PDB entry 7TT8 | X-ray diffraction, 2.80 A resolution | chains A and C

# Chain A
Molecule: Nuclear receptor subfamily 5 group A member 2
Organism: Homo sapiens
UniProt: O00482 (NR5A2_HUMAN); residues 299-541 here = UniProt positions 299-541
Chain sequence (246 residues; numbered 296 to 541; the number before each row is that of its first residue):
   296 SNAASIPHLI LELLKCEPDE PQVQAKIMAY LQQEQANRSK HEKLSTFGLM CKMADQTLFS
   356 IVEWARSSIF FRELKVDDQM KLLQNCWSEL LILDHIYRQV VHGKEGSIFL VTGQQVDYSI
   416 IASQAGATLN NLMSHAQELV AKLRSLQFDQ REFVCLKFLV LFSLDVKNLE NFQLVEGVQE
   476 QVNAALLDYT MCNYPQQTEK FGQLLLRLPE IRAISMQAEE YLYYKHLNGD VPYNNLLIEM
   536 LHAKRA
Not modelled in the structure: 296-298, 333-337, 539-541
Sequence notes: expression tag (296-298)
Ligand contacts: IUW (10-[(3aR,6S,6aR)-3-phenyl-3a-(1-phenylethenyl)-6-(sulfamoylamino)-1,3a,4,5,6,6a-hexahydropentalen-2-yl]decanoic acid (non-preferred name)): T341, F342, M345, C346, M348, A349, T352, L386, I387, H390, R393, L405, V406, I416, Q419, A420, G421, L424, L427, M428, A431, I509, A513, Y516, L517, K520

# Chain C
Molecule: Nuclear receptor coactivator 2
UniProt: Q15596 (NCOA2_HUMAN); residues 740-753 here = UniProt positions 740-753
Chain sequence (14 residues; row label = number of the first residue in the row):
   740 KENALLRYLL DKDD
Not modelled in the structure: 740-741, 752-753

# Interface between chain A and chain C
Pairs across the interface (19):
  F354(A) - L748(C)  hydrophobic
  V357(A) - L745(C)  hydrophobic
  R361(A) - L748(C)  hydrogen bond (side chain-backbone)
  R361(A) - L749(C)  hydrogen bond (side chain-backbone)
  R361(A) - K751(C)  hydrogen bond (side chain-backbone)
  V371(A) - D750(C)
  D372(A) - R746(C)  salt bridge
  Q374(A) - L749(C)
  M375(A) - R746(C)
  M375(A) - L749(C)  hydrophobic
  L378(A) - L749(C)  hydrophobic
  Q379(A) - N742(C)  hydrogen bond
  N530(A) - L744(C)
  L531(A) - L744(C)  hydrophobic
  L531(A) - L748(C)  hydrophobic
  E534(A) - N742(C)
  E534(A) - L744(C)
  M535(A) - N742(C)  hydrogen bond
  M535(A) - L745(C)  hydrophobic
Also at the interface, not in a pair above, chain A (14 interface residues in all): F366
Also at the interface, not in a pair above, chain C (9 interface residues in all): A743

# In short
14 residues of chain A and 9 residues of chain C are in contact; the contacts include 5 hydrogen bonds and 1
salt bridge. Polar contacts include D372(A)-R746(C), R361(A)-L748(C) and R361(A)-L749(C). Chain A binds
compound IUW.
Here chain A is Nuclear receptor subfamily 5 group A member 2 (Homo sapiens) and chain C is Nuclear receptor
coactivator 2. Entry 7TT8 (Human LRH-1 LBD bound to agonist 6N-10CA and fragment of Tif2 coactivator) was
determined by X-ray diffraction.
